Entry 2Y9K (electron microscopy, 8.30 A resolution (very low resolution: no residue pairs are listed; an interface is given only as per-side residue counts)); this record covers chains A and D of the 15 polymer chains in the assembly.

== Chain A (and D) ==
Name: Protein invg
Organism: Salmonella enterica SUBSP. enterica serovar typhimurium
Notes: fragment: n-terminal domain, residues 34-170; chain D of this document is another copy of the same molecule, construct and numbering; everything in this record applies to it too
UniProt: P35672 (INVG_SALTY); numbering as in UniProt (aligned over 34-170)
Sequence (137 residues; numbered 34 to 170; the number before each row is that of its first residue):
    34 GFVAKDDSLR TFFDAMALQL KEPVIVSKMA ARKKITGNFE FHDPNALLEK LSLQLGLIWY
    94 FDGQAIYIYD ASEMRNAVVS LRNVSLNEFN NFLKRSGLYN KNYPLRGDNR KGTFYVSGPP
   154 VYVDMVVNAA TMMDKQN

== Interface between chain A and chain D ==
At this resolution (8 A) residue pairs are not listed: 8 residues of chain A and 15 of chain D lie at the interface.

== In short ==
The interface between chain A and chain D involves 8 residues on one side and 15 on the other.
Both chains are Protein invg (Salmonella enterica SUBSP. enterica serovar typhimurium). Entry 2Y9K
(Three-dimensional model of Salmonella's needle complex at subnanometer resolution) was determined by electron
microscopy together with 2Y9J from the same study.
